Entry 7VHF (X-ray diffraction, 1.75 A resolution); this record covers chains A and D of the 7 polymer chains in the assembly.

[Chain A]
Molecule: rRNA N-glycosylase
From: Escherichia coli
Notes: EC 3.2.2.22
Reference sequence: Q8XBV2 (Q8XBV2_ECOLX); residues 1-297 here correspond to UniProt positions 23-319 (UniProt number = residue number + 22)
Sequence (297 residues; row label = number of the first residue in the row):
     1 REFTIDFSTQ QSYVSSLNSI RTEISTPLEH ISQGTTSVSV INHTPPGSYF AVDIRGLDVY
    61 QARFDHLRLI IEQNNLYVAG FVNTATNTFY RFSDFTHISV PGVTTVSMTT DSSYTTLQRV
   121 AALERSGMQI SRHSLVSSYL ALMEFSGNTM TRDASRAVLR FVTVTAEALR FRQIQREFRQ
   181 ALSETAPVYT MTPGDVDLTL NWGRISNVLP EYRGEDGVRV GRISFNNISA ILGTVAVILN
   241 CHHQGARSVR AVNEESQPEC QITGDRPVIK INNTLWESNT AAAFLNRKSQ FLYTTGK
Not modelled in the structure: 243-256
Disulfides: Cys241-Cys260
Reported in the primary citation:
  - catalytic residues: Glu167, Arg170 (citing earlier work)

[Chain D]
Molecule: Shiga toxin 2 B subunit
From: Escherichia coli
Reference sequence: Q7DJJ2 (Q7DJJ2_ECOLX); residues 1-70 here correspond to UniProt positions 20-89 (UniProt number = residue number + 19)
Sequence (70 residues; numbered 1 to 70; the number before each row is that of its first residue):
     1 ADCAKGKIEF SKYNEDDTFT VKVDGKEYWT SRWNLQPLLQ SAQLTGMTVT IKSSTCESGS
    61 GFAEVQFNND
Disulfides: Cys3-Cys56

[How chain A and chain D interact]
Contacting residue pairs - 24 pairs, chain A then chain D:
  Leu200(A) - Asn69(D)
  Leu200(A) - Asp70(D)
  Arg204(A) - Thr45(D)  hydrogen bond (side chain-backbone)
  Arg222(A) - Asn69(D)
  Ile262(A) - Gln43(D)
  Ile262(A) - Leu44(D)
  Ile262(A) - Thr45(D)
  Ile262(A) - Gly46(D)
  Thr263(A) - Leu44(D)
  Asn279(A) - Leu44(D)
  Asn279(A) - Thr45(D)
  Ala282(A) - Leu44(D)
  Ala283(A) - Ser41(D)  hydrogen bond (backbone-side chain)
  Ala283(A) - Leu44(D)  hydrophobic
  Ala283(A) - Thr45(D)
  Asn286(A) - Pro37(D)  hydrogen bond (side chain-backbone)
  Asn286(A) - Gln40(D)  hydrogen bond
  Asn286(A) - Ser41(D)  hydrogen bond
  Arg287(A) - Pro37(D)
  Arg287(A) - Ser41(D)  hydrogen bond
  Tyr293(A) - Asn34(D)  hydrogen bond (side chain-backbone)
  Tyr293(A) - Pro37(D)  hydrophobic
  Gly296(A) - Trp33(D)
  Lys297(A) - Trp33(D)
Also at the interface, not in a pair above, chain A (16 interface residues in all): Thr115, Asp197, Thr280
Also at the interface, not in a pair above, chain D (13 interface residues in all): Lys5, Leu38

[Overview]
16 residues of chain A and 13 residues of chain D are in contact; the contacts include 7 hydrogen bonds. Polar
contacts include Arg204(A)-Thr45(D), Ala283(A)-Ser41(D) and Asn286(A)-Pro37(D). From the paper: catalytic
residues Glu167(A) and Arg170(A).
Chain A is rRNA N-glycosylase and chain D is Shiga toxin 2 B subunit, both from Escherichia coli; the
structure, Crystal structure of the STX2a complexed with RRA peptide, was determined by X-ray diffraction
(same publication as 7VHC, 7VHD and 7VHE).
